9ITJ - chains E and G of the 26 polymer chains in the assembly; structure by electron microscopy, 2.84 A resolution.

== Chain E ==
Molecule: ATP synthase subunit beta
Source organism: Chloroflexus aurantiacus J-10-fl
Notes: EC 7.1.2.2
Reference sequence: A9WGS4 (ATPB_CHLAA); residue numbers follow UniProt; this construct covers 1-471
Chain sequence (471 residues; row label = number of the first residue in the row):
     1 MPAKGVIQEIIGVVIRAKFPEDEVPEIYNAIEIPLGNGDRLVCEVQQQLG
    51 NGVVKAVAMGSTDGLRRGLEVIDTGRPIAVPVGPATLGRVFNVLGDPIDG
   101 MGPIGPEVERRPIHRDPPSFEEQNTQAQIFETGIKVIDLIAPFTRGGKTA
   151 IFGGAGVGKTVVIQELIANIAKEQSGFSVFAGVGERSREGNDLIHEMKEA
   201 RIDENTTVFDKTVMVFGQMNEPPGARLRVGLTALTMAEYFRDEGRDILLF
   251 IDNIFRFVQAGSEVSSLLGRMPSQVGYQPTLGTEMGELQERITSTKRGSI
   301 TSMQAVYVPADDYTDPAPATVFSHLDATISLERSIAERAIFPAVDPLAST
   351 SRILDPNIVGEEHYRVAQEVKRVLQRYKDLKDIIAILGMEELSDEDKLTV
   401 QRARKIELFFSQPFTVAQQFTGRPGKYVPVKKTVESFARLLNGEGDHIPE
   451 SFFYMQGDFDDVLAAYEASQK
Disordered / not traced: 1-2, 469-471
UniProt features mapped onto this chain:
  - binding site (ATP): Gly153 to Thr160

== Chain G ==
Molecule: ATP synthase gamma chain
Source organism: Chloroflexus aurantiacus J-10-fl
Reference sequence: A9WGS5 (ATPG_CHLAA); residue numbers follow UniProt; this construct covers 1-290
Chain sequence (290 residues; numbered 1 to 290; the number before each row is that of its first residue):
     1 MPSSREIKRRIRSVKNVAQITRAMEMVSASKMRRAQRNVLATRPYADRMR
    51 EVMANLTARVVGAARRGTLLEKRETVKSVALLVVTPDRGLCGSLVANVLR
   101 RAGRFITEQRAMGRTVDVYTFGRKGRDFFLRTGFAPAGEATRLGDAPKLE
   151 AILGVAISAINGFQSGKYDELYIIYSEFINTLVQRPAIKQLLPVESPDIS
   201 TTTNVDYTYEPGEEEVLNSILPRYVETQIYQAVLESIASEHSARMVAMRN
   251 ATNNAKDLVRDLTLSFNKARQAAITKEVSEIASGAAALTS
Disordered / not traced: 1, 287-290

== How chain E and chain G interact ==
Pairs across the interface - 28 pairs, chain E then chain G:
  Pro272(E) - Ala282(G)
  Gln274(E) - Thr275(G)  hydrogen bond (backbone-side chain)
  Gln274(E) - Val278(G)
  Val275(E) - Ile274(G)  hydrophobic
  Val275(E) - Thr275(G)
  Gly276(E) - Ile274(G)
  Asp312(E) - Asn267(G)  hydrogen bond
  Asp312(E) - Arg270(G)  salt bridge
  Asp312(E) - Gln271(G)  hydrogen bond
  Thr314(E) - Gln271(G)  hydrogen bond
  Asp315(E) - Arg270(G)  salt bridge
  Asp315(E) - Gln271(G)
  Asp382(E) - Arg22(G)  salt bridge
  Asp382(E) - Glu25(G)
  Asp382(E) - Arg249(G)
  Ile383(E) - Arg249(G)
  Ile386(E) - Arg22(G)
  Ile386(E) - Glu25(G)
  Ile386(E) - Met26(G)  hydrophobic
  Ile386(E) - Ala29(G)
  Ile386(E) - Met245(G)  hydrophobic
  Leu387(E) - Met32(G)  hydrophobic
  Leu387(E) - Arg33(G)  hydrogen bond (backbone-side chain)
  Leu387(E) - Thr181(G)
  Leu387(E) - Met245(G)  hydrophobic
  Glu390(E) - Arg33(G)  salt bridge
  Glu391(E) - Arg33(G)  salt bridge
  Glu391(E) - Thr181(G)
Interface residues without a listed pair, chain E (16 interface residues in all): Asp311, Pro316, Ala385

== Overview ==
The chain E/chain G interface involves 16 residues from each chain, with 5 hydrogen bonds and 5 salt bridges.
Polar pairs include Asp312(E)-Arg270(G), Asp315(E)-Arg270(G) and Asp382(E)-Arg22(G). Curated annotation
(UniProt) lists 8 ATP-binding residues on chain E.
Here chain E is ATP synthase subunit beta and chain G is ATP synthase gamma chain, both from Chloroflexus
aurantiacus J-10-fl. Entry 9ITJ (Chloroflexus aurantiacus ATP synthase, state 1) was determined by electron
microscopy (same publication as 9ITK, 9ITL, 9ITM, 9ITN, 9ITO, 9ITP and 11 further entries).
